2YN0 - chain A; structure by X-ray diffraction, 1.50 A resolution.

# Chain A
Molecule: Transcription factor tau 55 kDa subunit
Source organism: Saccharomyces cerevisiae
Notes: fragment: histidine phosphatase domain, residues 1-272
Reference sequence: Q12415 (TFC7_YEAST); aligned to UniProt positions 1-271 over residues 2-272 (the alignment contains insertions or deletions, so no single offset holds)
Chain sequence (271 residues; numbered 2 to 272; the number before each row is that of its first residue):
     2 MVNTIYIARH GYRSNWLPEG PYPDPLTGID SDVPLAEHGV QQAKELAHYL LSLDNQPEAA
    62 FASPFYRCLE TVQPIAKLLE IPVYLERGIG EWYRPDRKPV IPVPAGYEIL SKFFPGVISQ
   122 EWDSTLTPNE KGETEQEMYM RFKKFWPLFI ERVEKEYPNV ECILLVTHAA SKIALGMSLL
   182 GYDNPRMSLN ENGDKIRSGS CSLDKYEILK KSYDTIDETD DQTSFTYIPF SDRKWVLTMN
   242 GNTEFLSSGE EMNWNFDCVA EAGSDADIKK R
Disordered / not traced: 2, 216-225, 261-272
What the authors report for this chain:
  - catalytic residues: R10, H11, R68, E92, H169 (by similarity / conservation)
  - binding site for phosphate ion: R14, A170
  - mutagenesis - R68A: decreased catalytic activity
  - mutagenesis - R68A: increased stability
  - binding site for phosphate ion: R10, R68, H169 (from molecular simulation)

# Overview
From the paper: catalytic residues R10, H11 and R68 among others; R68A reduces catalytic activity.
Chain A is Transcription factor tau 55 kDa subunit (Saccharomyces cerevisiae); the structure, tau55 histidine
phosphatase domain, was determined by X-ray diffraction together with 2YN2 from the same study.
